PDB entry 5Z6W | X-ray diffraction, 3.20 A resolution | chains A and C of the 4 polymer chains in the assembly

# Chain A
Molecule: Fanconi-associated nuclease 1 homolog
From: Pseudomonas aeruginosa (strain ATCC 15692 / DSM 22644 / CIP 104116 / JCM 14847 / LMG 12228 / 1C / PRS 101 / PAO1)
Notes: EC 3.1.4.1
Reference sequence: Q9I2N0 (FAN1_PSEAE); numbering as in UniProt (aligned over 1-559)
Sequence (580 residues; each row starts with the number of its first residue; numbers below 1 keep their minus sign (Met-20 is residue -20)):
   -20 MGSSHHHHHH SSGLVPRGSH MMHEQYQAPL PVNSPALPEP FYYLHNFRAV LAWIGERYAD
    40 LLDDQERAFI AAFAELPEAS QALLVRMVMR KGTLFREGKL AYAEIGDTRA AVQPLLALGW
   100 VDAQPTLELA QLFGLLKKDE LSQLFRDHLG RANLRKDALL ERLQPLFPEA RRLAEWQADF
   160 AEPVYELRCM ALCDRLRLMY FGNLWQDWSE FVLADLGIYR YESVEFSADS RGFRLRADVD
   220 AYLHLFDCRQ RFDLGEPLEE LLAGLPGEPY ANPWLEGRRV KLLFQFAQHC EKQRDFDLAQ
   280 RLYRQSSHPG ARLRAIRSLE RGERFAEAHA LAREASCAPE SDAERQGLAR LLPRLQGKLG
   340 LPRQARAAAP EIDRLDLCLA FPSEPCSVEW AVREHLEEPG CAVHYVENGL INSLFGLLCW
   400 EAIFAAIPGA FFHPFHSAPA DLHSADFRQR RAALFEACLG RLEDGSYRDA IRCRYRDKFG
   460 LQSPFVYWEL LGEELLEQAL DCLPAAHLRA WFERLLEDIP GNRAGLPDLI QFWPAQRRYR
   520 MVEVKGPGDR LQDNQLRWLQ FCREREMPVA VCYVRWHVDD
Disordered / not traced: -20 to 13
Construct notes: expression tag (-20 to 0)
Metal / ion sites: Mn2+ site 1: Glu386, Asp507; Mn2+ site 2: Asp507, Glu522, Val523
Swiss-Prot annotation at these positions:
  - binding site (Mn(2+)): Glu386, Asp507, Glu522, Val523
  - mutagenesis: Arg65 to Arg69 (Impaired ability to incise a 5' flap structure), Trp184 (W184A: No effect on nuclease activity), Val191 to Ile197 (Decreased nuclease activity), Val191 to Leu192 (Decreased nuclease activity), Trp253 (W253P: Weak nuclease activity), Leu421 (L421R: Strongly decreased nuclease activity), Asp507 (D507A: Loss of nuclease activity), Glu522 (E522A: Loss of nuclease activity), Lys524 (K524A: Loss of nuclease activity), Gln534 (Q534A: Loss of function)
What the authors report for this chain:
  - binding site for the 24-nt DNA strand (chain C): Lys260
  - mutagenesis - R228A: unchanged catalytic activity
  - mutagenesis - R228A/K260A, K260A: decreased catalytic activity on ICL-9/G3
  - mutagenesis - R228A/K260A, K260A: decreased catalytic activity on ICL-3/G3

# Chain C
Molecule: 24-nt DNA strand
Sequence (24 nucleotides; each row starts with the number of its first residue):
     1 GAATGTGTGT CTCAATCCCA ACTT
Disordered / not traced: 6-7

# How chain A and chain C interact
Residue-residue contacts (29):
  Lys78(A) with DC18(C), phosphate contact; DC19(C), salt bridge to the phosphate
  Lys116(A) with DC19(C), salt bridge to the phosphate; DA20(C), phosphate contact
  Lys117(A) with DA20(C), phosphate contact; DA21(C), phosphate contact
  Arg134(A) with DA21(C), phosphate contact; DC22(C), salt bridge to the phosphate
  Lys135(A) with DA20(C), salt bridge to the phosphate; DA21(C), hydrogen bond to the phosphate
  Asp136(A) with DA21(C), phosphate contact
  Leu192(A) with DC13(C), base contact
  Ile197(A) with DC13(C), sugar contact
  Tyr198(A) with DT12(C), hydrogen bond to the phosphate; DC13(C), hydrogen bond to the phosphate
  Lys260(A) with DG9(C), phosphate contact; DT10(C), salt bridge to the phosphate
  Lys271(A) with DT4(C), phosphate contact; DG5(C), salt bridge to the phosphate
  Arg293(A) with DA3(C), salt bridge to the phosphate
  Arg296(A) with DA2(C), hydrogen bond to the phosphate; DA3(C), salt bridge to the phosphate
  Arg300(A) with DA3(C), phosphate contact
  Arg329(A) with DG1(C), salt bridge to the phosphate; DA2(C), salt bridge to the phosphate
  Arg333(A) with DG1(C), phosphate contact; DA2(C), salt bridge to the phosphate
  Arg502(A) with DT10(C), base contact
  Arg529(A) with DG1(C), hydrogen bond to the base
Other interface residues (no listed pair), chain A (22 interface residues in all): Leu115, Trp184, Glu270, Gln461
Other interface residues (no listed pair), chain C (15 interface residues in all): DC11

# Overview
22 residues of chain A and 15 residues of chain C are in contact, with 5 hydrogen bonds and 11 salt bridges.
Polar contacts include Arg529(A)-DG1(C), Lys135(A)-DA21(C) and Tyr198(A)-DT12(C). The paper reports a binding
site for the 24-nt DNA strand (chain C) at Lys260(A); R228A/K260A and K260A of chain A reduce catalytic
activity on ICL-9/G3.
Here chain A is Fanconi-associated nuclease 1 homolog (Pseudomonas aeruginosa (strain ATCC 15692 / DSM 22644 /
CIP 104116 / JCM 14847 / LMG 12228 / 1C / PRS 101 / PAO1)) and chain C is a 24-nt DNA strand. Entry 5Z6W
(Crystal structure of paFAN1 bound to 2nt 5'flap DNA with gap with Manganese) was determined by X-ray
diffraction together with 5Y7G and 5Y7Q from the same study.
